Entry 3WCU (X-ray diffraction, 2.90 A resolution); this record covers chains A and E of the 8 polymer chains in the assembly.

Chain A (and E):
Protein: A1 globin chain of giant V2 hemoglobin
Organism: Lamellibrachia satsuma
Notes: chain E of this document is another copy of the same molecule, construct and numbering; everything in this record applies to it too
Reference sequence: S0BBU7 (S0BBU7_LAMSA); residues 1-146 here correspond to UniProt positions 20-165 (UniProt number = residue number + 19)
Sequence (146 residues; numbered 1 to 146; the number before each row is that of its first residue):
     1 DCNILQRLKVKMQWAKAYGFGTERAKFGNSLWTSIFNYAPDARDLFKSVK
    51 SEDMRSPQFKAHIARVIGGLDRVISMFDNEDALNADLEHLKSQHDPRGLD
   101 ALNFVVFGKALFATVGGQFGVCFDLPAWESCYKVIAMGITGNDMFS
Disulfide bonds: C2-C131
Bound ions: heme Fe near H94 (its only coordinating residue here)
Residues lining bound ligands: heme (HEM): L45, F46, S48, V49, H62, R65, V66, G69, L70, L90, H94, R97, L99, N103, F104, F107, I135, I139

Chain A / chain E interface:
Contacting residue pairs (30; chain A residue first):
  Y38(A) - F123(E)  hydrogen bond (side chain-backbone)
  Y38(A) - D124(E)
  Y38(A) - L125(E)  hydrogen bond (side chain-backbone)
  Y38(A) - P126(E)
  K109(A) - L125(E)
  K109(A) - P126(E)
  K109(A) - E129(E)  salt bridge
  F112(A) - L125(E)  hydrophobic
  A113(A) - V121(E)
  A113(A) - F123(E)
  T114(A) - V121(E)
  G116(A) - G117(E)
  G117(A) - G116(E)
  G117(A) - G120(E)
  G117(A) - V121(E)
  G120(A) - G117(E)
  V121(A) - S30(E)
  V121(A) - A113(E)
  V121(A) - G117(E)
  F123(A) - Y38(E)  hydrogen bond (backbone-side chain)
  F123(A) - A113(E)
  D124(A) - Y38(E)
  L125(A) - Y38(E)  hydrogen bond (backbone-side chain)
  L125(A) - K109(E)
  L125(A) - F112(E)  hydrophobic
  L125(A) - A113(E)
  P126(A) - Y38(E)
  P126(A) - K109(E)
  E129(A) - K109(E)  salt bridge
  E129(A) - E129(E)
Other interface residues (no listed pair), chain A (17 interface residues in all): S30, S34, Q118
Other interface residues (no listed pair), chain E (16 interface residues in all): T114, Q118

Overview:
The interface between chain A and chain E involves 17 residues on one side and 16 on the other; the contacts
include 4 hydrogen bonds and 2 salt bridges. Among the polar pairs are K109(A)-E129(E), Y38(A)-F123(E) and
Y38(A)-L125(E). Ligands of chain A: heme.
Both chains are A1 globin chain of giant V2 hemoglobin (Lamellibrachia satsuma). Entry 3WCU (The structure of
a deoxygenated 400 kda hemoglobin provides a more accurate description of the cooperative ...) was determined
by X-ray diffraction, deposited together with 3WCT, 3WCV and 3WCW.
